PDB entry 6H13 | X-ray diffraction, 2.80 A resolution | chain B

== Chain B ==
Molecule: Acetylcholinesterase
From: Tetronarce californica
Notes: EC 3.1.1.7
UniProt: P04058 (ACES_TETCF); residues 1-565 here correspond to UniProt positions 22-586 (UniProt number = residue number + 21)
Sequence (565 residues; each row starts with the number of its first residue):
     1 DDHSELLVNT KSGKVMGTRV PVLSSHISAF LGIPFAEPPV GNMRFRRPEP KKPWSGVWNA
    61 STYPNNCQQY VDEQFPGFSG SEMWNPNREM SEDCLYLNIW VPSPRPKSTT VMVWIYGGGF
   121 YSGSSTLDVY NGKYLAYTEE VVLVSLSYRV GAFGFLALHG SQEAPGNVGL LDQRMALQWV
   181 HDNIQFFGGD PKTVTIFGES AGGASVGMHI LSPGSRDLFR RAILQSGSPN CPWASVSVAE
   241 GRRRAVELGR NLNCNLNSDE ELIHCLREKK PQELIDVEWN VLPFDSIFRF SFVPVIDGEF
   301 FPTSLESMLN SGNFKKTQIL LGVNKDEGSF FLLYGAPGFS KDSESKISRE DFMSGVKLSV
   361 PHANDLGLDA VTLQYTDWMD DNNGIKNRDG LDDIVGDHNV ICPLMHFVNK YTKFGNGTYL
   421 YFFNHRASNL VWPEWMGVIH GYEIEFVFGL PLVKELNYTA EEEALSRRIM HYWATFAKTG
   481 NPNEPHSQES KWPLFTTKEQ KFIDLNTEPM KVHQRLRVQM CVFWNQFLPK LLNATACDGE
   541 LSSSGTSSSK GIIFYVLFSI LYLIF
Disordered / not traced: 1-3, 536-565
Disulfides: Cys-67/Cys-94, Cys-254/Cys-265, Cys-402/Cys-521
Glycans and other covalent adducts: N-acetylglucosamine (NAG) linked to Asn-59, Asn-416, Asn-457
Ligand contacts: FJN ([1-[2-(1,2,3,4,4A,9A-hexahydroacridin-9-ylamino)ethyl]-1,2,3-triazol-4-yl]methyl-[[2-[[(10BS)-6-oxidanylidene-2,3,4,10B-tetrahydro-1H-pyrido[2,1-a]isoindol-10-yl]carbamoylamino]pyridin-4-yl]methyl]-methyl-azanium): Tyr-70, Asp-72, Gly-80, Trp-84, Gly-117, Gly-118, Tyr-121, Glu-199, Ser-200, Trp-279, Asn-280, Leu-282, Phe-284, Asp-285, Ser-286, Phe-288, Phe-290, Phe-330, Phe-331, Tyr-334, Trp-432, Ile-439, His-440, Gly-441, Tyr-442
Curated features (UniProtKB/Swiss-Prot):
  - active site: Ser-200 (Acyl-ester intermediate), Glu-327 (Charge relay system), His-440 (Charge relay system)
  - lipidation: Ser-543 (GPI-anchor amidated serine)
  - glycosylation (N-linked (GlcNAc...) asparagine): Asn-59, Asn-416, Asn-457, Asn-533
What the authors report for this chain:
  - binding site for FJN: Trp-84, Trp-279, Phe-330, Trp-432, His-440, Tyr-442

== Summary ==
Bound to chain B: compound FJN. N-acetylglucosamine is covalently linked to Asn-59, Asn-416 and Asn-457.
UniProt lists 3 active-site residues. From the paper: a binding site for FJN at Trp-84, Trp-279 and Phe-330
among others.
Chain B is Acetylcholinesterase (Tetronarce californica); the structure, Crystal structure of TcACHE complexed
to1-(4-((Methyl((1-(2-((1,2,3,4-tetrahydroacridin-9-yl)amino)ethyl)-1H-1,2,3-triazol-4-yl)methyl)amino)methyl)pyridin-2-yl)-3-(6-oxo-1,2,3,4,6,10b-hexahydropyrido[2,1-a]isoindol-10-yl)urea,
was determined by X-ray diffraction, deposited together with 6H12 and 6H14.
